6PDU - chains L and C of the 3 polymer chains in the assembly; structure by X-ray diffraction, 1.95 A resolution.

== Chain L ==
Protein: antibody 13N024-a.01, light chain
From: Homo sapiens
Notes: antibody fragment or engineered binder
Sequence (219 residues; numbered 1 to 214 plus 5 insertion-coded residues; the number before each row is that of its first residue; a row labelled like 30A-30E holds insertion residues (30A, then the next letters in order)):
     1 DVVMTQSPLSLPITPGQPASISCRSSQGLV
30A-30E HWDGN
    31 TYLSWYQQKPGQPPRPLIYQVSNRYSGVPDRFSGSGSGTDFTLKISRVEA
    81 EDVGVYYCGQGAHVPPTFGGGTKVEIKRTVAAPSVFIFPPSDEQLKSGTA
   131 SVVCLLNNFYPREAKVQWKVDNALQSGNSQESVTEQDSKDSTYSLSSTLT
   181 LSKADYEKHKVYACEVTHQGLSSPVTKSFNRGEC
Disulfide bonds: Cys23-Cys88, Cys134-Cys194

== Chain C ==
Protein: HIV-1 fusion peptide residue 512-519
Sequence (8 residues; each row starts with the number of its first residue):
   512 AVGIGAVF

== Chain L / chain C interface ==
Pairs across the interface (17; chain L residue first):
  His30A(L) with Gly516(C); Ala517(C), hydrogen bond (side chain-backbone)
  Trp30B(L) with Phe519(C), hydrophobic
  Tyr32(L) with Val513(C); Gly514(C); Ile515(C); Gly516(C)
  Ser34(L) with Gly514(C), hydrogen bond (side chain-backbone)
  Tyr49(L) with Val513(C), hydrophobic; Gly514(C)
  Gln50(L) with Val513(C), hydrogen bond (side chain-backbone)
  Tyr55(L) with Val513(C), hydrophobic; Gly514(C)
  Gly91(L) with Ile515(C); Gly516(C), hydrogen bond (backbone-backbone)
  Val94(L) with Val518(C), hydrophobic
  Pro96(L) with Ile515(C), hydrophobic
Other interface residues (no listed pair), chain L (11 interface residues in all): Asp30C

== Summary ==
11 residues of chain L face 7 of chain C across their interface, with 4 hydrogen bonds. Among the polar pairs
are His30A(L)-Ala517(C), Ser34(L)-Gly514(C) and Gln50(L)-Val513(C).
Chain L is antibody 13N024-a.01, light chain (Homo sapiens) and chain C is HIV-1 fusion peptide residue
512-519; the structure, Vaccine-elicited NHP FP-targeting antibody 13N024-a.01 in complex with HIV fusion
peptide (residue 512-519), was determined by X-ray diffraction.
